9OJR - chains C and H of the 7 polymer chains in the assembly; structure by electron microscopy, 2.95 A resolution.

Chain C:
Molecule: Vesicle-fusing ATPase
Source organism: Cricetulus griseus
Notes: EC 3.6.4.6
Reference sequence: P18708 (NSF_CRIGR); residues 1-744 here = UniProt positions 1-744
Sequence (747 residues; numbered -2 to 744; the number before each row is that of its first residue; numbers below 1 keep their minus sign (Gly-2 is residue -2)):
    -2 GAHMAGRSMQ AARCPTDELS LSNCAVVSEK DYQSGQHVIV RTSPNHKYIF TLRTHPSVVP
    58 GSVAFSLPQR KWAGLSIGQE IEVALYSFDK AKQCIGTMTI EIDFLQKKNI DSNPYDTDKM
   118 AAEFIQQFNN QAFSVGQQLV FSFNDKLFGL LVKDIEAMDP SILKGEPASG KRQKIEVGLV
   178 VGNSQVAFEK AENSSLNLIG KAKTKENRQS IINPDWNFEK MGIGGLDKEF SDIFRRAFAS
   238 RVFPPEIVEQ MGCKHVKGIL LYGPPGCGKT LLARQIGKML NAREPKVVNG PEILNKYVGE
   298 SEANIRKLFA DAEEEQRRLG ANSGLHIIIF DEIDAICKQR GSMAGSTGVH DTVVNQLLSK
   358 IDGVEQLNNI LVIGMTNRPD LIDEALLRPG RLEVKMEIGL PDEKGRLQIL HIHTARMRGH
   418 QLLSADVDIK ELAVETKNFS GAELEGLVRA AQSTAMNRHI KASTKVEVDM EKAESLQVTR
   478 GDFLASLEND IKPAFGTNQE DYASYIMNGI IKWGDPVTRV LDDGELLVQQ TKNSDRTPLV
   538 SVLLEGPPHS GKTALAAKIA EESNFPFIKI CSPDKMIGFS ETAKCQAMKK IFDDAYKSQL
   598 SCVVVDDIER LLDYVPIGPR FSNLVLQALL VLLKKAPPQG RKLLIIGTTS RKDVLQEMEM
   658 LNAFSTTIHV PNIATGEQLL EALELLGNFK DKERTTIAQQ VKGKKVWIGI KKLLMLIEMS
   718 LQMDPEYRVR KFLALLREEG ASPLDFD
Disordered / not traced: -2 to 205, 741-744
Sequence notes: expression tag (-2 to 0)
Swiss-Prot annotation at these positions:
  - binding site (ATP): Asn505 to Trp510, Pro545 to Leu552
  - binding site (Mg(2+)): Thr550
  - modified residue: Lys105 (N6-acetyllysine), Ser207 (Phosphoserine), Tyr259 (Phosphotyrosine), Ser569 (Phosphoserine)
Residues lining bound ligands:
  - ATP (adenosine-5'-triphosphate), molecule 1: Gly219, Ile220, Gly221, Leu223, Pro261, Pro262, Gly263, Cys264, Gly265, Lys266, Thr267, Leu268, Asn374, Ile406, His410, Gly438, Ala439, Glu442
  - ATP, molecule 2: Lys251, Asp359, Arg385, Arg388
  - ATP, molecule 3: Ile503, Met504, Asn505, Gly506, Ile507, Ile508, Trp510, Val514, Pro545, His546, Ser547, Gly548, Lys549, Thr550, Ala551, Leu552, Ile707, Lys708, Leu711
Reported in the primary citation:
  - self-association interface (contacts with another copy of this molecule): Ile457 to Met467
  - post-translational modification sites: Ser207 (citing earlier work)

Chain H:
Molecule: Synaptosomal-associated protein 25
Source organism: Rattus rattus
Reference sequence: P60881 (SNP25_RAT); residue numbers follow UniProt; this construct covers 1-83
Sequence (84 residues; numbered 0 to 83; the number before each row is that of its first residue; numbering starts at 0):
     0 SMAEDADMRN ELEEMQRRAD QLADESLEST RRMLQLVEES KDAGIRTLVM LDEQGEQLER
    60 IEEGMDQINK DMKEAEKNLT DLGK
Disordered / not traced: 0, 17-83
Sequence notes: expression tag (0)

Chain C / chain H interface:
Pairs across the interface - 11 pairs, chain C then chain H:
  Asn292(C) with Arg8(H), hydrogen bond (backbone-side chain)
  Lys293(C) with Arg8(H); Asn9(H), hydrogen bond (backbone-backbone)
  Tyr294(C) with Arg8(H), hydrogen bond (backbone-side chain); Leu11(H), hydrophobic
  Val295(C) with Arg8(H); Asn9(H)
  Gly296(C) with Arg8(H)
  Glu297(C) with Arg8(H)
  Ser298(C) with Arg8(H), hydrogen bond
  His347(C) with Arg8(H), hydrogen bond
Interface residues without a listed pair, chain C (9 interface residues in all): Glu299
Interface residues without a listed pair, chain H (4 interface residues in all): Met7

In short:
9 residues of chain C and 4 residues of chain H are in contact; the contacts include 5 hydrogen bonds. Polar
pairs include Asn292(C)-Arg8(H), Tyr294(C)-Arg8(H) and Ser298(C)-Arg8(H). Chain C binds 3 copies of ATP. The
paper reports a modification site at Ser207(C); a self-association interface involving Ile457(C).
Chain C is Vesicle-fusing ATPase (Cricetulus griseus) and chain H is Synaptosomal-associated protein 25
(Rattus rattus); the structure, 21bin20S complex (NSF-alphaSNAP-2:1 syntaxin-1a:SNAP-25), non-hydrolyzing,
class 3, was determined by electron microscopy, deposited together with 9OJU, 9OJZ, 9OK3, 9OK5, 9OKC, 9OLJ and
17 further entries.
